8ASW - chains A and X of the 5 polymer chains in the assembly; structure by electron microscopy, 3.96 A resolution.

# Chain A
Name: Elongator complex protein 1
Source organism: Saccharomyces cerevisiae
UniProt: Q06706 (ELP1_YEAST); residues 1-1349 here = UniProt positions 1-1349
Chain sequence (1349 residues; row label = number of the first residue in the row):
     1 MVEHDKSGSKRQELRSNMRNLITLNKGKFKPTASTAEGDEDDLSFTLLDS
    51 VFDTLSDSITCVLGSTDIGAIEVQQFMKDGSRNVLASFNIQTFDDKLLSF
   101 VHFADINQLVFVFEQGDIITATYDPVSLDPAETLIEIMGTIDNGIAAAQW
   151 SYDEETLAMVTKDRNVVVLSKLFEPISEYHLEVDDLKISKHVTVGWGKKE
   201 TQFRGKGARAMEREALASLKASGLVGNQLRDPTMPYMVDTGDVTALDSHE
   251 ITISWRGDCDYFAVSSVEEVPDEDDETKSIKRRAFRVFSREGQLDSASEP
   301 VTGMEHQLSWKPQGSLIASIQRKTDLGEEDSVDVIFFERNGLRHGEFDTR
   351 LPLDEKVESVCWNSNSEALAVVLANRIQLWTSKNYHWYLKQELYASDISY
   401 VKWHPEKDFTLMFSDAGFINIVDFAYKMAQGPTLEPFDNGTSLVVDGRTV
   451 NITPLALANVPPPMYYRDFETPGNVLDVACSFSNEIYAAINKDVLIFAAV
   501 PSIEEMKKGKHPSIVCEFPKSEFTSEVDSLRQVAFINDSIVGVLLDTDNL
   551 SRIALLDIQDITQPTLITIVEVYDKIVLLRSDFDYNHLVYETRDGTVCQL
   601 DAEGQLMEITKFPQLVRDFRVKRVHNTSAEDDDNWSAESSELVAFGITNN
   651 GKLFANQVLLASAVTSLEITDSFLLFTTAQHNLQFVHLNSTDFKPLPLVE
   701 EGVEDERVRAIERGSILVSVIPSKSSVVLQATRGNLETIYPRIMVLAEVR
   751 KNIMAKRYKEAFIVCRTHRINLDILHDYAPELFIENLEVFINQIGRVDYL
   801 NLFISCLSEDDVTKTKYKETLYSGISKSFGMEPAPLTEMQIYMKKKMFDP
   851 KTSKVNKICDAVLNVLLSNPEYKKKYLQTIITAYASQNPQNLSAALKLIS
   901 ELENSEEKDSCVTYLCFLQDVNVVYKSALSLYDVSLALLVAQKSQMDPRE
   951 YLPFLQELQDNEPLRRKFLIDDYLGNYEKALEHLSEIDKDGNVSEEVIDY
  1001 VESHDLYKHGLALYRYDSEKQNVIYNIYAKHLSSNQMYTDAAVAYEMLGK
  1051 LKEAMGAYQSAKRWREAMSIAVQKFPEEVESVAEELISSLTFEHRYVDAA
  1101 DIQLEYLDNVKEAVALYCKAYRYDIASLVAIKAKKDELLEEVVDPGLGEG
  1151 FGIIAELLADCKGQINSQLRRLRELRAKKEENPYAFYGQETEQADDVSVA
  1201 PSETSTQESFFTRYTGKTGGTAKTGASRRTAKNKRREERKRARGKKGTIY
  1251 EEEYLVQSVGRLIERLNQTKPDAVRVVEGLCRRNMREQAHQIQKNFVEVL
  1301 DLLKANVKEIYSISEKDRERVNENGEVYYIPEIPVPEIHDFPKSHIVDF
Not modelled in the structure: 1-17, 193-230, 1311-1349
UniProt features mapped onto this chain:
  - region: Arg1228 to Lys1246 (Required for binding to tRNA)
  - modified residue (Phosphoserine): Ser529, Ser539, Ser551, Ser636, Ser828, Ser1198, Ser1202, Ser1205, Ser1209
From the paper describing this entry:
  - mutagenesis - D1160A/Q1164A/R1171A, Y1254A/R1261A/R1265A: abolished catalytic activity

# Chain X
Molecule: Alanine tRNA
Sequence (73 nucleotides; numbered 1 to 73; the number before each row is that of its first residue):
     1 GGGCACAUGGCGCAGUUGGUAGCGCGCUUCCCUUGCAAGGAAGAGGUCAU
    51 CGGUUCGAUUCCGGUUGCGUCCA

# Chain A / chain X interface
Contacting residue pairs (50; chain A residue first):
  Thr1204(A) with G57(X), phosphate contact
  Ser1205(A) with U54(X), hydrogen bond to the phosphate; U55(X), phosphate contact
  Glu1208(A) with U55(X), phosphate contact; C56(X), sugar contact
  Ser1209(A) with C56(X), hydrogen bond to the sugar
  Phe1210(A) with C56(X), sugar contact
  Phe1211(A) with C56(X), sugar contact
  Thr1212(A) with C56(X), hydrogen bond to the base
  Arg1213(A) with C56(X), hydrogen bond to the base
  Tyr1214(A) with G19(X), phosphate contact; U20(X), phosphate contact; C56(X), hydrogen bond to the base; G57(X), hydrogen bond to the base
  Thr1215(A) with A21(X), phosphate contact
  Gly1216(A) with U20(X), phosphate contact
  Lys1217(A) with U20(X), base contact; U47(X), base contact; C48(X), salt bridge to the phosphate; A58(X), phosphate contact; U59(X), salt bridge to the phosphate; U60(X), base contact
  Thr1218(A) with U47(X), sugar contact; A58(X), hydrogen bond to the phosphate
  Gly1219(A) with A21(X), phosphate contact; U47(X), hydrogen bond to the base
  Gly1220(A) with A21(X), phosphate contact; U47(X), base contact
  Arg1236(A) with C48(X), salt bridge to the phosphate; U50(X), salt bridge to the phosphate; C51(X), salt bridge to the phosphate; G52(X), phosphate contact; U59(X), salt bridge to the phosphate
  Glu1237(A) with C51(X), sugar contact; G52(X), phosphate contact
  Glu1238(A) with G52(X), phosphate contact
  Arg1239(A) with C51(X), salt bridge to the phosphate; G52(X), salt bridge to the phosphate; G53(X), phosphate contact; A58(X), hydrogen bond to the sugar; U59(X), salt bridge to the phosphate
  Lys1240(A) with G53(X), hydrogen bond to the phosphate; U54(X), hydrogen bond to the base; U55(X), hydrogen bond to the base; A58(X), hydrogen bond to the base
  Arg1241(A) with G53(X), hydrogen bond to the phosphate; U54(X), salt bridge to the phosphate
  Arg1243(A) with G52(X), salt bridge to the phosphate; G53(X), salt bridge to the phosphate
  Ile1249(A) with U54(X), phosphate contact
Interface residues without a listed pair, chain A (26 interface residues in all): Thr1206, Thr1221, Ala1242
Interface residues without a listed pair, chain X (17 interface residues in all): G15

# Overview
26 residues of chain A face 17 of chain X across their interface, with 14 hydrogen bonds and 12 salt bridges.
Polar contacts include Thr1212(A)-C56(X), Arg1213(A)-C56(X) and Tyr1214(A)-C56(X). The paper reports that
D1160A/Q1164A/R1171A and Y1254A/R1261A/R1265A of chain A abolish catalytic activity.
Chain A is Elongator complex protein 1 (Saccharomyces cerevisiae) and chain X is Alanine tRNA; the structure,
Cryo-EM structure of yeast Elp123 in complex with alanine tRNA, was determined by electron microscopy (same
publication as 8ASV, 8AT6 and 8AVG).
